4QXT - chains B and Q of the 3 polymer chains in the assembly; structure by X-ray diffraction, 1.58 A resolution.

Chain B:
Name: Fv fragment(mAb6D8) light chain
From: Mus musculus
Sequence (111 residues; row label = number of the first residue in the row):
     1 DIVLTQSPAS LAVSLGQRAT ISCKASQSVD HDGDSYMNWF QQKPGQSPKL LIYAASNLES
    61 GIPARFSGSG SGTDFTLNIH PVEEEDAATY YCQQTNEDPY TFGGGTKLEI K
Disulfides: C23-C92

Chain Q:
Name: Merozoite surface antigen 2
UniProtKB: Q03643 (MSA2_PLAFK); residues 14-30 here correspond to UniProt positions 33-49 (UniProt number = residue number + 19)
Sequence (19 residues; row label = number of the first residue in the row):
    13 XNAYNMSIRR SMANEGSNX
Disordered / not traced: 24-31
Differences from the reference sequence: acetylation (13); amidation (31)
Modified / non-standard residues: ACE (acetyl group) at position 13; NH2 (amino group) at position 31
UniProt features mapped onto this chain:
  - glycosylation: N17 (N-linked (GlcNAc...) asparagine)
Reported in the primary citation:
  - mutagenesis - A15DEL, R22DEL: abolished binding to 6D8

Chain B / chain Q interface:
Residue-residue contacts - 21 pairs, chain B then chain Q:
  H31(B) - R21(Q)  hydrogen bond
  D34(B) - M18(Q)
  Y36(B) - M18(Q)
  Y36(B) - I20(Q)
  Y36(B) - R21(Q)
  N38(B) - S19(Q)  hydrogen bond (side chain-backbone)
  L50(B) - A15(Q)  hydrophobic
  Y53(B) - ACE_13(Q)
  Y53(B) - N14(Q)  hydrogen bond (side chain-backbone)
  Y53(B) - A15(Q)  hydrophobic
  Y53(B) - S19(Q)
  A54(B) - M18(Q)
  L58(B) - ACE_13(Q)
  E59(B) - ACE_13(Q)
  E59(B) - A15(Q)
  S60(B) - ACE_13(Q)  hydrogen bond (backbone-backbone)
  T95(B) - S19(Q)  hydrogen bond (side chain-backbone)
  T95(B) - I20(Q)
  T95(B) - R21(Q)  hydrogen bond (backbone-backbone)
  N96(B) - R21(Q)  hydrogen bond (backbone-side chain)
  Y100(B) - I20(Q)

In short:
Chain B and chain Q form an interface of 13 and 7 residues respectively; the contacts include 7 hydrogen
bonds. Among the polar pairs are H31(B)-R21(Q), N38(B)-S19(Q) and Y53(B)-N14(Q). From the paper: A15DEL and
R22DEL of chain Q abolish binding to 6D8.
Here chain B is Fv fragment(mAb6D8) light chain (Mus musculus) and chain Q is Merozoite surface antigen 2.
Entry 4QXT (Crystal Structure of anti-MSP2 Fv fragment (mAb6D8)in complex with FC27-MSP2 14-30) was determined
by X-ray diffraction together with 4QY8, 4QYO and 4R3S from the same study.
